Entry 7JHY (electron microscopy, 3.90 A resolution); this record covers chains f and z of the 12 polymer chains in the assembly.

# Chain f
Name: Csf2 (Cas7)
From: Mycobacterium sp. JS623
UniProtKB: L0J6R6 (L0J6R6_9MYCO); residues 13-300 here correspond to UniProt positions 1-288 (UniProt number = residue number - 12)
Sequence (300 residues; each row starts with the number of its first residue):
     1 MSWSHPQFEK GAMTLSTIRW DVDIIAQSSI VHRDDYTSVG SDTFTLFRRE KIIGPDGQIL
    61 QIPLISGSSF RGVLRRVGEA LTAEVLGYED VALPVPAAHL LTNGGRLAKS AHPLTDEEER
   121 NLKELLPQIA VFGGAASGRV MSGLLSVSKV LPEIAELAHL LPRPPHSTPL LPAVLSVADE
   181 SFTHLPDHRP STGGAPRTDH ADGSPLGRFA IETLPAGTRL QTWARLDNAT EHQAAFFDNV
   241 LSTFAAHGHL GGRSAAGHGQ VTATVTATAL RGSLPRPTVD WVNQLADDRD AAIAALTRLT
Not modelled in the structure: 1-17, 36-41, 93-106, 182-204, 289-300
Sequence notes: expression tag (1-12)
From the paper describing this entry:
  - catalytic residues: Asp-42 (proposed by the authors, not directly observed)

# Chain z
Molecule: 31-nt RNA strand
From: Mycobacterium sp. JS623
Sequence (31 nucleotides; row label = number of the first residue in the row; note: 5 numbers in that range are skipped by the numbering (no residue carries them; nothing is unmodelled there)):
     1 AUUUUUUUUU AUUAUUUUUA
    26 UUUUUUAUUU U

# Chain f / chain z interface
Contacting residue pairs (27):
  His-32(f) / U4(z)  phosphate contact
  Arg-33(f) / U3(z)  sugar contact
  Arg-33(f) / U4(z)  hydrogen bond to the phosphate
  Asp-34(f) / U3(z)  base contact
  Asp-35(f) / U3(z)  base contact
  Ser-68(f) / A1(z)  phosphate contact
  Ser-69(f) / U2(z)  hydrogen bond to the base
  Arg-71(f) / A1(z)  hydrogen bond to the phosphate
  Arg-76(f) / U2(z)  base contact
  Ala-108(f) / U2(z)  phosphate contact
  Val-140(f) / A1(z)  base contact
  Val-177(f) / U7(z)  sugar contact
  Val-177(f) / U8(z)  phosphate contact
  Val-177(f) / U9(z)  phosphate contact
  Ala-178(f) / U9(z)  base contact
  Asp-179(f) / U7(z)  base contact
  Asp-179(f) / U8(z)  phosphate contact
  Glu-180(f) / U8(z)  base contact
  Glu-180(f) / U10(z)  base contact
  Arg-208(f) / U9(z)  hydrogen bond to the base
  Arg-208(f) / U10(z)  base contact
  Phe-209(f) / U7(z)  base contact
  Gly-251(f) / U4(z)  phosphate contact
  Gly-252(f) / U4(z)  sugar contact
  Gly-252(f) / U5(z)  phosphate contact
  Ser-254(f) / U5(z)  phosphate contact
  Ala-255(f) / U6(z)  phosphate contact
Also at the interface, not in a pair above, chain f (25 interface residues in all): Arg-49, Gly-72, Val-73, Phe-132, Arg-253

# Summary
The interface between chain f and chain z involves 25 residues on one side and 10 on the other, with 4
hydrogen bonds. Polar contacts include Ser-69(f)/U2(z), Arg-208(f)/U9(z) and Arg-33(f)/U4(z). The paper
reports the catalytic residue Asp-42(f).
Chain f is Csf2 (Cas7) and chain z is a 31-nt RNA strand, both from Mycobacterium sp. JS623; the structure,
Type IV-B CRISPR Complex, was determined by electron microscopy.
